7ANA - chain AAA; structure by X-ray diffraction, 2.30 A resolution.

# Chain AAA
Molecule: N-acetylgalactosamine-6-sulfatase
Source organism: Bacteroides thetaiotaomicron VPI-5482
UniProt: Q8A7A3 (Q8A7A3_BACTN); numbering as in UniProt (aligned over 21-500)
Sequence (503 residues; row label = number of the first residue in the row; numbers below 1 keep their minus sign (Met-2 is residue -2)):
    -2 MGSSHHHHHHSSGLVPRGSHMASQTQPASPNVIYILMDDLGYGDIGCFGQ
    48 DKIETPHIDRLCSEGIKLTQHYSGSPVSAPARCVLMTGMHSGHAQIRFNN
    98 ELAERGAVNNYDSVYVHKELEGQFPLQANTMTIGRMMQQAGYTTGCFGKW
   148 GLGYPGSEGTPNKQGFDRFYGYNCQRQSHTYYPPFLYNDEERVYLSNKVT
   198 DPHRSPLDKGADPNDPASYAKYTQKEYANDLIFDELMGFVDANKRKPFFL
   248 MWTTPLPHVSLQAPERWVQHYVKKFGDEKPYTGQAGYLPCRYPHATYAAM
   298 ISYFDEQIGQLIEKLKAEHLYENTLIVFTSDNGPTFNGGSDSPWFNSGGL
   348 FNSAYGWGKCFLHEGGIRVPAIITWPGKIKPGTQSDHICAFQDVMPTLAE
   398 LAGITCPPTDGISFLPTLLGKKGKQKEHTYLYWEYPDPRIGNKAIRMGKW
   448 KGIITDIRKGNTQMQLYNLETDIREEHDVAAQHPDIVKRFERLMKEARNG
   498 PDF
Unresolved in the structure: -2 to 25
Sequence notes: initiating methionine (-2); expression tag (-1 to 20)
Bound ions: Ca2+: Asp35, Asp36, Ser75, Asp328, Asn329
Small-molecule neighbours: 2-acetamido-2-deoxy-alpha-D-galactopyranose (A2G): Ser75, Asn96, Glu98, Gln120, Gln172, Arg173, His176, His255, Tyr284, Thr332, Phe333, Asn334, Lys356
Reported in the primary citation:
  - binding site for 2-acetamido-2-deoxy-alpha-D-galactopyranose: His176
  - mutagenesis - H176A: decreased catalytic activity
  - specificity-determining residues: His176, Asn334, Cys357

# Summary
Chain AAA binds 2-acetamido-2-deoxy-alpha-D-galactopyranose. Asp35, Asp36, Ser75, Asp328 and Asn329 form the
Ca2+ site. From the paper: a binding site for 2-acetamido-2-deoxy-alpha-D-galactopyranose at His176; H176A
reduces catalytic activity.
Chain AAA is N-acetylgalactosamine-6-sulfatase (Bacteroides thetaiotaomicron VPI-5482); the structure, A
single sulfatase is required for metabolism of colonic mucin O-glycans and intestinal colonization by a ...,
was determined by X-ray diffraction, deposited together with 7AN1, 7ANB, 7OQD and 7ALL.
